PDB entry 7M1T | X-ray diffraction, 3.26 A resolution | chains A and B

# Chain A (and B)
Protein: Hemolysin, contains CBS domains
From: Methanoculleus thermophilus
Notes: chain B of this document is another copy of the same molecule, construct and numbering; everything in this record applies to it too
Reference sequence: A0A1G8XA46 (A0A1G8XA46_9EURY); residue numbers follow UniProt; this construct covers 1-258, 263-322
Chain sequence (326 residues; row label = number of the first residue in the row; note: 4 numbers in that range are skipped by the numbering (no residue carries them; nothing is unmodelled there)):
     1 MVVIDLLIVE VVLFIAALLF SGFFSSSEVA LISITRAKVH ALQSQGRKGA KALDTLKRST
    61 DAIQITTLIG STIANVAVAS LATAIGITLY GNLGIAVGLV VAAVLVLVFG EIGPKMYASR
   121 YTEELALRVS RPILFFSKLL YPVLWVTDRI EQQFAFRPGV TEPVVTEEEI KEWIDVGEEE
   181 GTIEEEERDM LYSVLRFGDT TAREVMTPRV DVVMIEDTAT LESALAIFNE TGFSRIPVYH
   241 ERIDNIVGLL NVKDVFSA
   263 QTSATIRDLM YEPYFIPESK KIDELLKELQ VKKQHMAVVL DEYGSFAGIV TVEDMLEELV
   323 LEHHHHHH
Not modelled in the structure: 1-4, 330 (chain B: 1-3, 155-159, 329-330)
Differences from the reference sequence: expression tag (323-330)
Ion coordination: Mg2+: Ser21, Ser25, Ser71, Gly110, Glu111
Ligand contacts: ATP (adenosine-5'-triphosphate): Thr207, Asp211, Val212, Val213, Gly232, Phe233, Ser234, Arg235, Ile236, Pro237, Ile311, Thr313, Glu315, Asp316
Reported in the primary citation:
  - Mg2+ coordination: Ser21, Ser25, Ser71, Gly110, Glu111

# How chain A and chain B interact
Pairs across the interface - 110 pairs, chain A then chain B:
  Glu10(A) with Ile95(B)
  Leu68(A) with Glu111(B); Ile112(B), hydrophobic
  Ile69(A) with Leu107(B), hydrophobic
  Thr72(A) with Val106(B); Leu107(B)
  Val76(A) with Ala79(B), hydrophobic; Leu99(B), hydrophobic; Ala102(B), hydrophobic; Ala103(B)
  Ala77(A) with Leu99(B), hydrophobic
  Ala79(A) with Val76(B)
  Ser80(A) with Thr83(B); Leu99(B)
  Thr83(A) with Ser80(B); Thr83(B)
  Ala84(A) with Ile95(B), hydrophobic
  Asn92(A) with Leu6(B)
  Ile95(A) with Ser80(B), hydrogen bond (backbone-side chain); Ala84(B), hydrophobic
  Gly98(A) with Ser80(B)
  Leu99(A) with Val76(B); Ala77(B), hydrophobic; Ser80(B), hydrogen bond (backbone-side chain)
  Ala102(A) with Val76(B), hydrophobic
  Ala103(A) with Val76(B)
  Val106(A) with Thr72(B)
  Leu107(A) with Ile69(B), hydrophobic; Thr72(B)
  Ile112(A) with Leu68(B), hydrophobic
  Lys115(A) with Leu68(B)
  Gln152(A) with Arg120(B)
  Gln153(A) with Met116(B)
  Phe154(A) with Ser119(B), hydrogen bond (backbone-side chain); Val164(B); Val165(B), hydrophobic
  Ala155(A) with Lys115(B)
  Phe156(A) with Lys115(B)
  Arg157(A) with Trp173(B)
  Gly159(A) with Trp173(B)
  Pro163(A) with Glu180(B)
  Val165(A) with Trp173(B); Val176(B), hydrophobic; Glu180(B), hydrogen bond (backbone-side chain); Thr182(B), hydrogen bond (backbone-side chain)
  Ile170(A) with Ile183(B), hydrophobic
  Trp173(A) with Val165(B), hydrophobic; Glu169(B); Ile170(B); Trp173(B)
  Ile174(A) with Ile170(B), hydrophobic
  Val176(A) with Val165(B), hydrophobic
  Glu178(A) with Lys38(B), hydrogen bond (backbone-side chain)
  Glu179(A) with Lys38(B), hydrogen bond (backbone-side chain); Arg120(B); Thr122(B); Glu123(B); Glu124(B)
  Glu180(A) with Ser33(B); Ile34(B); Thr35(B), hydrogen bond (backbone-backbone); Lys38(B); Pro163(B); Val165(B)
  Gly181(A) with Thr35(B), hydrogen bond (backbone-side chain); Lys38(B)
  Thr182(A) with Thr35(B), hydrogen bond (backbone-side chain); Val165(B); Glu167(B)
  Ile183(A) with Ile170(B), hydrophobic
  Glu186(A) with Lys283(B), salt bridge; Asp285(B)
  Glu187(A) with Val194(B); Leu195(B)
  Met190(A) with Val194(B), hydrophobic; Asp285(B)
  Leu191(A) with Leu191(B), hydrophobic; Val194(B), hydrophobic; Leu195(B), hydrophobic
  Val194(A) with Leu191(B), hydrophobic
  Gly198(A) with Glu187(B)
  Asn229(A) with Ser257(B)
  Gly232(A) with Lys253(B), hydrogen bond (backbone-side chain)
  Phe233(A) with Lys253(B)
  Val252(A) with Phe256(B)
  Lys253(A) with Gly232(B), hydrogen bond (side chain-backbone); Phe233(B); Ser234(B); Phe256(B)
  Phe256(A) with Phe256(B), hydrophobic
  Ser257(A) with Asn229(B)
  Lys283(A) with Glu184(B), salt bridge
  Asp285(A) with Glu184(B); Glu186(B); Glu187(B)
  Glu286(A) with Glu186(B)
  Lys289(A) with Asp189(B), salt bridge; Val322(B), hydrogen bond (side chain-backbone); Glu324(B)
  Gln292(A) with Glu315(B), hydrogen bond; Leu318(B); Glu319(B)
  His297(A) with Glu315(B)
  Val314(A) with Leu318(B), hydrophobic
  Glu315(A) with Gln292(B)
  Leu318(A) with Gln292(B)
  Glu319(A) with Gln292(B)
  Val322(A) with Lys289(B)
  Leu323(A) with Gln292(B); Val293(B), hydrophobic
Interface residues without a listed pair, chain A (79 interface residues in all): Asp61, Ile65, Ile73, Ile87, Glu111, Thr147, Pro158, Val164, Thr166, Gly177, Leu195, Phe197, Ser234, Leu288, Leu321
Interface residues without a listed pair, chain B (75 interface residues in all): Glu10, Ile65, Leu81, Ile87, Tyr121, Ile174, Met190, Phe197, Gly198, Leu288, Leu321

# In short
79 residues of chain A and 75 residues of chain B are in contact; the contacts include 14 hydrogen bonds and 3
salt bridges. Among the polar pairs are Glu186(A)-Lys283(B), Lys283(A)-Glu184(B) and Lys289(A)-Asp189(B).
Ligands of chain A: ATP. The paper reports Mg2+ coordination by Ser21(A), Ser25(A) and Ser71(A) among others.
Both chains are Hemolysin, contains CBS domains (Methanoculleus thermophilus). Entry 7M1T (Crystal structure
of an archaeal CNNM, MtCorB, with C-terminal deletion in complex with Mg2+-ATP) was determined by X-ray
diffraction together with 7M1U and 7MSU from the same study.
